Entry 7PFT (electron microscopy, 9.80 A resolution (very low resolution: no residue pairs are listed; an interface is given only as per-side residue counts)); this record covers chains a and I of the 29 polymer chains in the assembly.

== Chain a ==
Molecule: Histone H3.2
From: Homo sapiens
UniProt: Q71DI3 (H32_HUMAN); residues 0-135 here correspond to UniProt positions 1-136 (UniProt number = residue number + 1)
Sequence (136 residues; each row starts with the number of its first residue; numbering starts at 0):
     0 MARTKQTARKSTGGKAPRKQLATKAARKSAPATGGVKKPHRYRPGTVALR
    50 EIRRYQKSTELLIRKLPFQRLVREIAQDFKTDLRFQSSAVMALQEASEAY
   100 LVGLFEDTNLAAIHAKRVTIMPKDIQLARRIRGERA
Unresolved in the structure: 0-36, 134-135
Construct notes: engineered mutation Ala-110 (Cys111 in Q71DI3)
UniProt features mapped onto this chain:
  - modified residue: Arg-2 (Asymmetric dimethylarginine), Thr-3 (Phosphothreonine), Lys-4 (Allysine), Gln-5 (5-glutamyl dopamine), Thr-6 (Phosphothreonine), Arg-8 (Citrulline), Lys-9 (N6,N6,N6-trimethyllysine), Ser-10 (ADP-ribosylserine), Thr-11 (Phosphothreonine), Lys-14 (N6-(2-hydroxyisobutyryl)lysine), Arg-17 (Asymmetric dimethylarginine), Lys-18 (N6-(2-hydroxyisobutyryl)lysine), Lys-23 (N6-(2-hydroxyisobutyryl)lysine), Arg-26 (Citrulline), Lys-27 (N6,N6,N6-trimethyllysine), Ser-28 (ADP-ribosylserine), Lys-36 (N6,N6,N6-trimethyllysine), Lys-37 (N6-methyllysine), Tyr-41 (Phosphotyrosine), Lys-56 (N6,N6,N6-trimethyllysine) and 8 more in UniProt
  - lipidation: Lys-18 (N6-decanoyllysine)

== Chain I ==
Molecule: 591-nt DNA strand
From: synthetic construct
Sequence (591 nucleotides; numbered 16 to 606; the number before each row is that of its first residue):
    16 GGCCGCCACTGGCCACTGGAGAATCCCGGTGCCGAGGCCGCTCAATTGGT
    66 CGTAGACAGCTCTAGCACCGCTTAAACGCACGTACGCGCTGTCCCCCGCG
   116 TTTTAACCGCCAAGGGGATTACTCCCTAGTCTCCAGGCACGTGTCACATA
   166 TATACATCCTGTGCATGTAAGTGCATGTAAGTGCATGTAAGTACTCTGGC
   216 CGCCACTGGCCGCCACTGGCCACTGGAGAATCCCGGTGCCGAGGCCGCTC
   266 AATTGGTCGTAGACAGCTCTAGCACCGCTTAAACGCACGTACGCGCTGTC
   316 CCCCGCGTTTTAACCGCCAAGGGGATTACTCCCTAGTCTCCAGGCACGTG
   366 TCACATATATACATCCTGTGCATGTAAGTGCATGTAAGTGCATGTAAGTA
   416 CTCTGGCCGCCACTGGCCGCCACTGGCCACTGGAGAATCCCGGTGCCGAG
   466 GCCGCTCAATTGGTCGTAGACAGCTCTAGCACCGCTTAAACGCACGTACG
   516 CGCTGTCCCCCGCGTTTTAACCGCCAAGGGGATTACTCCCTAGTCTCCAG
   566 GCACGTGTCACATATATACATCCTGTGCATGTAAGTGCATG

== How chain a and chain I interact ==
At this resolution (10 A) residue pairs are not listed: 17 residues of chain a and 12 of chain I lie at the interface.

== Summary ==
17 residues of chain a face 12 of chain I across their interface.
Here chain a is Histone H3.2 (Homo sapiens) and chain I is a 591-nt DNA strand (synthetic construct). Entry
7PFT (Trinucleosome of the 4x207 nucleosome array containing H1) was determined by electron microscopy,
deposited together with 7PET, 7PEU, 7PEV, 7PEW, 7PEX, 7PEY and 16 further entries.
